PDB entry 8KBH | X-ray diffraction, 1.54 A resolution | chains H and I of the 8 polymer chains in the assembly

# Chain H
Name: Thoeris anti-defense 1
From: Clostridium botulinum
UniProt: P0DW58 (TAD1_CLOBO); residue numbers follow UniProt; this construct covers 1-124
Chain sequence (125 residues; row label = number of the first residue in the row; numbering starts at 0):
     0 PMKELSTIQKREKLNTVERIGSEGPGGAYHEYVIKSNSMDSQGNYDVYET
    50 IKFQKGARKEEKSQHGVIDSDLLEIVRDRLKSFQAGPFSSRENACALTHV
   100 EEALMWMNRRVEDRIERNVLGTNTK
Unresolved in the structure: 0
Differences from the reference sequence: expression tag (0)
Ligand contacts:
  - cGAMP (1SY), molecule 1: Gln8, Glu11, Leu13, Arg78, Leu79, Phe82, Phe87, Asn92
  - cGAMP (1SY), molecule 2: Pro24, Gly25, His29, Gln53, Lys54, Gly55, Ala56, Ile67, Asp68, Arg109, Val110, Arg113, Val118, Leu119, Gly120, Thr121, Asn122
What the authors report for this chain:
  - mutagenesis - R90A, T97A: decreased binding to (2-acetyl-5-methylanilino)(2,6-dibromophenyl)acetamide
  - mutagenesis - R90A, T97A: unchanged binding to gcADPR
  - binding site for (2-acetyl-5-methylanilino)(2,6-dibromophenyl)acetamide: Arg90, Thr97

# Chain I
Name: Thoeris anti-defense 1
From: Clostridium botulinum
UniProt: P0DW58 (TAD1_CLOBO); numbering as in UniProt (aligned over 2-124)
Chain sequence (123 residues; row label = number of the first residue in the row):
     2 KELSTIQKREKLNTVERIGSEGPGGAYHEYVIKSNSMDSQGNYDVYETIK
    52 FQKGARKEEKSQHGVIDSDLLEIVRDRLKSFQAGPFSSRENACALTHVEE
   102 ALMWMNRRVEDRIERNVLGTNTK
Ligand contacts:
  - cGAMP (1SY), molecule 1: Gln8, Glu11, Leu13, Leu79, Phe82, Phe87, Asn92
  - cGAMP (1SY), molecule 2: Pro24, Gly25, His29, Gln53, Lys54, Gly55, Ala56, Ile67, Asp68, Arg109, Val110, Arg113, Val118, Leu119, Gly120, Thr121, Asn122

# How chain H and chain I interact
Residue-residue contacts (147):
  Ser5(H) - Glu73(I)
  Ser5(H) - Arg76(I)  hydrogen bond (backbone-side chain)
  Thr6(H) - Glu73(I)
  Ile7(H) - Glu73(I)  hydrogen bond (backbone-side chain)
  Ile7(H) - Arg76(I)
  Ile7(H) - Glu100(I)
  Ile7(H) - Leu103(I)  hydrophobic
  Ile7(H) - Met104(I)  hydrophobic
  Gln8(H) - Ser69(I)
  Gln8(H) - Asn107(I)
  Gln8(H) - Val110(I)
  Arg10(H) - Glu111(I)
  Arg10(H) - Ile114(I)
  Glu11(H) - Ile114(I)
  Glu11(H) - Leu119(I)
  Leu13(H) - Arg57(I)  hydrogen bond (backbone-side chain)
  Asn14(H) - Arg57(I)  hydrogen bond
  Asn14(H) - Gly65(I)  hydrogen bond (side chain-backbone)
  Asn14(H) - Val66(I)
  Asn14(H) - Ile67(I)
  Asn14(H) - Asp70(I)  hydrogen bond
  Val16(H) - Asp70(I)
  Val16(H) - Ile74(I)  hydrophobic
  Arg18(H) - Asp77(I)  salt bridge
  Arg18(H) - Ser81(I)
  Pro24(H) - Phe82(I)
  Gly25(H) - Ser81(I)
  Gly25(H) - Gly85(I)
  Gly25(H) - Pro86(I)
  Gly25(H) - Phe87(I)
  Gly26(H) - Ser81(I)
  Ala27(H) - Ser81(I)
  Ala27(H) - Phe82(I)  hydrophobic
  Tyr28(H) - Arg78(I)  hydrogen bond (backbone-side chain)
  His29(H) - Arg78(I)
  Tyr31(H) - Ile74(I)  hydrophobic
  Tyr31(H) - Asp77(I)  hydrogen bond
  Tyr31(H) - Arg78(I)
  Ile33(H) - Val66(I)  hydrophobic
  Ile33(H) - Asp70(I)
  Ile33(H) - Leu71(I)  hydrophobic
  Ile33(H) - Ile74(I)  hydrophobic
  Ser35(H) - Arg57(I)
  Ser37(H) - Arg57(I)  hydrogen bond
  Asp45(H) - His64(I)
  Val46(H) - Arg57(I)
  Val46(H) - His64(I)
  Val46(H) - Gly65(I)
  Glu48(H) - Val66(I)
  Ile50(H) - Leu71(I)  hydrophobic
  Ile50(H) - Ile74(I)  hydrophobic
  Phe52(H) - Ile74(I)  hydrophobic
  Phe52(H) - Arg78(I)
  Arg57(H) - Leu13(I)  hydrogen bond (side chain-backbone)
  Arg57(H) - Asn14(I)  hydrogen bond
  Arg57(H) - Ser35(I)
  Arg57(H) - Asn36(I)
  Arg57(H) - Ser37(I)
  His64(H) - Asp45(I)
  His64(H) - Val46(I)
  Gly65(H) - Asn14(I)  hydrogen bond (backbone-side chain)
  Gly65(H) - Val46(I)
  Val66(H) - Asn14(I)
  Val66(H) - Ile33(I)  hydrophobic
  Ile67(H) - Asn14(I)
  Asp68(H) - Val75(I)
  Asp68(H) - Arg78(I)  salt bridge
  Asp70(H) - Asn14(I)  hydrogen bond
  Asp70(H) - Ile33(I)
  Leu71(H) - Ile50(I)  hydrophobic
  Leu72(H) - Val75(I)  hydrophobic
  Glu73(H) - Leu4(I)
  Glu73(H) - Thr6(I)
  Glu73(H) - Ile7(I)  hydrogen bond (side chain-backbone)
  Ile74(H) - Val16(I)  hydrophobic
  Ile74(H) - Tyr31(I)  hydrophobic
  Ile74(H) - Ile33(I)  hydrophobic
  Ile74(H) - Ile50(I)  hydrophobic
  Ile74(H) - Phe52(I)  hydrophobic
  Val75(H) - Asp68(I)
  Val75(H) - Leu72(I)  hydrophobic
  Val75(H) - Met106(I)  hydrophobic
  Arg76(H) - Ser5(I)  hydrogen bond (side chain-backbone)
  Arg76(H) - Thr6(I)
  Arg76(H) - Ile7(I)
  Asp77(H) - Leu4(I)
  Asp77(H) - Arg18(I)  salt bridge
  Asp77(H) - Tyr31(I)  hydrogen bond
  Arg78(H) - Tyr28(I)  hydrogen bond (side chain-backbone)
  Arg78(H) - His29(I)
  Arg78(H) - Tyr31(I)
  Arg78(H) - Phe52(I)
  Arg78(H) - Asp68(I)  salt bridge
  Ser81(H) - Arg18(I)
  Ser81(H) - Gly25(I)
  Ser81(H) - Gly26(I)
  Ser81(H) - Ala27(I)
  Phe82(H) - Pro24(I)
  Phe82(H) - Gly25(I)
  Phe82(H) - Ala27(I)  hydrophobic
  Gly85(H) - Gly25(I)
  Pro86(H) - Gly25(I)
  Pro86(H) - Lys124(I)
  Phe87(H) - Gly25(I)
  Phe87(H) - Asn122(I)
  Phe87(H) - Thr123(I)
  Phe87(H) - Lys124(I)
  Ser88(H) - Lys124(I)
  Arg90(H) - Trp105(I)
  Glu91(H) - Trp105(I)
  Glu91(H) - Arg108(I)
  Glu91(H) - Arg109(I)
  Asn92(H) - Arg109(I)
  Cys94(H) - Trp105(I)  hydrophobic
  Ala95(H) - Ala102(I)
  Ala95(H) - Trp105(I)
  His98(H) - His98(I)  hydrogen bond
  His98(H) - Glu101(I)  salt bridge
  His98(H) - Ala102(I)
  His98(H) - Trp105(I)
  Val99(H) - Ala102(I)  hydrophobic
  Glu100(H) - Ile7(I)
  Glu101(H) - His98(I)  salt bridge
  Ala102(H) - Ala95(I)
  Ala102(H) - His98(I)
  Ala102(H) - Val99(I)  hydrophobic
  Leu103(H) - Ile7(I)  hydrophobic
  Met104(H) - Ile7(I)  hydrophobic
  Trp105(H) - Arg90(I)
  Trp105(H) - Glu91(I)
  Trp105(H) - Cys94(I)
  Trp105(H) - Ala95(I)
  Trp105(H) - His98(I)
  Met106(H) - Val75(I)  hydrophobic
  Asn107(H) - Gln8(I)
  Arg108(H) - Glu91(I)
  Arg109(H) - Glu91(I)
  Arg109(H) - Asn92(I)
  Val110(H) - Gln8(I)
  Glu111(H) - Arg10(I)  salt bridge
  Ile114(H) - Glu11(I)
  Leu119(H) - Glu11(I)
  Asn122(H) - Phe87(I)
  Thr123(H) - Phe87(I)
  Lys124(H) - Pro86(I)
  Lys124(H) - Phe87(I)
  Lys124(H) - Ser88(I)  hydrogen bond (side chain-backbone)
Interface residues without a listed pair, chain H (78 interface residues in all): Leu4, Lys9, Asn36, Thr49, Gln53, Ser69, Leu79, Ser89
Interface residues without a listed pair, chain I (77 interface residues in all): Lys9, Glu48, Gln53, Leu79, Asp112

# Overview
78 residues of chain H and 77 residues of chain I are in contact, with 19 hydrogen bonds and 7 salt bridges.
Polar contacts include Arg18(H)-Asp77(I), Asp68(H)-Arg78(I) and Asp77(H)-Arg18(I). The paper reports a binding
site for (2-acetyl-5-methylanilino)(2,6-dibromophenyl)acetamide at Arg90(H) and Thr97(H); R90A and T97A of
chain H reduce binding to (2-acetyl-5-methylanilino)(2,6-dibromophenyl)acetamide.
Chain H is Thoeris anti-defense 1 and chain I is Thoeris anti-defense 1, both from Clostridium botulinum; the
structure, Structure of CbTad1 complexed with 2',3'-cGAMP and cA3, was determined by X-ray diffraction.
